6OAD - chains A and C of the 6 polymer chains in the assembly; structure by X-ray diffraction, 2.05 A resolution.

# Chain A (and C)
Name: Peptidase B
Organism: Escherichia coli str. K-12 substr. MG1655
Notes: EC 3.4.11.23; chain C of this document is another copy of the same molecule, construct and numbering; everything in this record applies to it too
UniProtKB: A0A387CSU7 (A0A387CSU7_ECOLI); numbering as in UniProt (aligned over 1-427)
Sequence (430 residues; row label = number of the first residue in the row; numbers below 1 keep their minus sign (Ser-2 is residue -2)):
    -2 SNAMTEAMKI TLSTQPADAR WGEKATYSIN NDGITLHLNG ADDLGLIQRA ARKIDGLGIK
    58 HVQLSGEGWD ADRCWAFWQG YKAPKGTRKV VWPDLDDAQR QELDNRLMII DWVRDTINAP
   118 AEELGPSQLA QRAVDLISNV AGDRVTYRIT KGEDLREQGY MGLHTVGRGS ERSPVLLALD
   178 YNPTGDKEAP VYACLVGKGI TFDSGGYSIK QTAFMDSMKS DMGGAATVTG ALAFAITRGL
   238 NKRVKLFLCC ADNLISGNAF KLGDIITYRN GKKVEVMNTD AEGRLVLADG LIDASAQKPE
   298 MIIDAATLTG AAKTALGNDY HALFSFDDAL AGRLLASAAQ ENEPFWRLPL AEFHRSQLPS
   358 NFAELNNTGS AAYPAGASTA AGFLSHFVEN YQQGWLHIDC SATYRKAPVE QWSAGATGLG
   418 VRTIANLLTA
Disordered / not traced: -2 to 1
Construct notes: expression tag (-2 to 0)
Bound ions: Ca2+: Thr113, Ile114, Ala116, Lys216; Zn2+ site 1: Lys195, Asp218, Glu279; Zn2+ site 2: Asp200, Asp277, Glu279
Ligand contacts: bicarbonate ion (BCT): Lys195, Asp277, Ala278, Glu279, Gly280, Arg281, Leu305, Thr306
From the paper describing this entry:
  - Zn2+ coordination: Lys195, Asp200, Asp218, Asp277, Glu279
  - catalytic residues: Lys207, Arg281
  - binding site for bicarbonate ion: Arg281
  - conformationally variable residues (loop rearrangement, order/disorder transition, side-chain flip): Gly203 to Met212, Asn250 to Leu259, Glu279, Gly307 to Lys310, Thr365 to Gly373
  - specificity-determining residues: Lys310 (from molecular simulation)
  - binding site for Zn2+: Lys207 (from molecular simulation)

# How chain A and chain C interact
Residue-residue contacts (43):
  Pro81(A) - Asn358(C)
  Pro81(A) - Phe359(C)  hydrophobic
  Lys82(A) - Ser357(C)  hydrogen bond (side chain-backbone)
  Lys82(A) - Asn358(C)
  Lys82(A) - Phe359(C)
  Lys82(A) - Ala360(C)  hydrogen bond (side chain-backbone)
  Asn115(A) - Phe359(C)
  Pro117(A) - Gly260(C)
  Pro117(A) - Asp261(C)
  Pro117(A) - Ile262(C)  hydrophobic
  Ala118(A) - Lys258(C)
  Ala118(A) - Asp261(C)
  Glu119(A) - Arg165(C)  salt bridge
  Glu119(A) - Asp261(C)  hydrogen bond (backbone-side chain)
  Gly166(A) - Gly254(C)
  Ser167(A) - Gly254(C)
  Glu168(A) - Gly254(C)  hydrogen bond (backbone-backbone)
  Glu168(A) - Asn255(C)
  Phe199(A) - Lys258(C)
  Phe199(A) - Leu259(C)
  Ser201(A) - Tyr204(C)
  Ile206(A) - Tyr204(C)
  Ile206(A) - Ile206(C)  hydrophobic
  Thr209(A) - Ser205(C)  hydrogen bond
  Thr209(A) - Leu259(C)
  Thr209(A) - Met274(C)
  Met212(A) - Tyr204(C)
  Met212(A) - Leu259(C)  hydrophobic
  Asp213(A) - Leu259(C)
  Asp213(A) - Met274(C)
  Lys216(A) - Phe359(C)
  Leu251(A) - Tyr204(C)
  Leu251(A) - Gly254(C)
  Leu251(A) - Lys258(C)
  Ile252(A) - Tyr204(C)  hydrogen bond (backbone-side chain)
  Ile252(A) - Ile252(C)  hydrophobic
  Ile252(A) - Ser253(C)
  Ile252(A) - Gly254(C)  hydrogen bond (backbone-backbone)
  Ser253(A) - Gly254(C)
  Tyr401(A) - Phe359(C)
  Lys403(A) - Asn358(C)
  Ala411(A) - Asn358(C)
  Gly412(A) - Phe359(C)
Interface residues without a listed pair, chain A (26 interface residues in all): Arg169, Asp249, Pro405
Interface residues without a listed pair, chain C (21 interface residues in all): Glu272, Asn275, Glu361

# Overview
26 residues of chain A and 21 residues of chain C are in contact, with 7 hydrogen bonds and 1 salt bridge.
Among the polar pairs are Glu119(A)-Arg165(C), Lys82(A)-Ser357(C) and Lys82(A)-Ala360(C). Bound to chain A:
bicarbonate ion. From the paper: catalytic residues Lys207(A) and Arg281(A); a binding site for bicarbonate
ion at Arg281(A).
Chain A and chain C are both Peptidase B (Escherichia coli str. K-12 substr. MG1655); the structure, 2.05
Angstrom Resolution Crystal Structure of Aminopeptidase B from Escherichia coli str. K-12 substr. MG1655, was
determined by X-ray diffraction together with 6OV8 from the same study.
